Entry 8G7C (electron microscopy, 4.10 A resolution (low resolution: residue-level contacts below are approximate; hydrogen-bond / salt-bridge calls are withheld)); this record covers chains B and F of the 6 polymer chains in the assembly.

Chain B:
Protein: Spike glycoprotein
From: Severe acute respiratory syndrome coronavirus 2
Reference sequence: P0DTC2 (SPIKE_SARS2); residues 14-1211 here = UniProt positions 14-1211
Sequence (1234 residues; numbered 14 to 1247; the number before each row is that of its first residue):
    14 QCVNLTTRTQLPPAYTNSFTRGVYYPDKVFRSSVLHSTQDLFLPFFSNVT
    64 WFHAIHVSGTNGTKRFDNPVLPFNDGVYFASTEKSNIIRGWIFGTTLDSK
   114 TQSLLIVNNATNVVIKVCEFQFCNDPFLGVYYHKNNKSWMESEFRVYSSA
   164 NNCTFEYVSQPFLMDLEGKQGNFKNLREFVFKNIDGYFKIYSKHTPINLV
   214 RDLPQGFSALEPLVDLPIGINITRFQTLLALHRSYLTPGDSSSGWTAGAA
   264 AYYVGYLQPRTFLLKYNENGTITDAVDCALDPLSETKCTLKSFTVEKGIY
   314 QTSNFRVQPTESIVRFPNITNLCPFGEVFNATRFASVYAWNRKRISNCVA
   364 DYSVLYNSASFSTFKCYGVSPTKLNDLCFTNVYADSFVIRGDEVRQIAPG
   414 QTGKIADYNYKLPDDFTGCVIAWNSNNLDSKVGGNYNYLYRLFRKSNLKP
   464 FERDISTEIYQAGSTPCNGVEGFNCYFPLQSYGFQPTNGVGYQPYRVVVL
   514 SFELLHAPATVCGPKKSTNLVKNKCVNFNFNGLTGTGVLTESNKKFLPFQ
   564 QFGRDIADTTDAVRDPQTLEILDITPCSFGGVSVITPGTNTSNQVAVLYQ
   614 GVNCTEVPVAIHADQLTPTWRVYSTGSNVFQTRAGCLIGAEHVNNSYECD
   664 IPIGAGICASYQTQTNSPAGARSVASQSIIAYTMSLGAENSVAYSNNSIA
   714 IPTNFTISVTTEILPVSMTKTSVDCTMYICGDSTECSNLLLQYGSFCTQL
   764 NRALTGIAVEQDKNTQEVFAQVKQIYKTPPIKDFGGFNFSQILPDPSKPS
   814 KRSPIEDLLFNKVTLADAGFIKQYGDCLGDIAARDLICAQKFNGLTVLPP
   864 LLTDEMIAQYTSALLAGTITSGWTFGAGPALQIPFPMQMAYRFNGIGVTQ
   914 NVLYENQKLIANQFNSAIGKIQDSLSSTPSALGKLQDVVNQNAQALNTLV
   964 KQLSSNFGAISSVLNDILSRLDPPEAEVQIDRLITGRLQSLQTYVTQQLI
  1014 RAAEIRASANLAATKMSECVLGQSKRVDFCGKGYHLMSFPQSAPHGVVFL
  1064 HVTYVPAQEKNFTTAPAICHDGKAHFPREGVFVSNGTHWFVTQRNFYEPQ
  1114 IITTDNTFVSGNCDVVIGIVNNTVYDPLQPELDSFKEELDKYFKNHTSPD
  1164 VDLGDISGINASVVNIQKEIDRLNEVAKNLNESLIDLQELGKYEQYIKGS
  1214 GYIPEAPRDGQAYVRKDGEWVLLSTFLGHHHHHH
Unresolved in the structure: 181-183, 621-1247
Sequence notes: conflict Gly614 (Asp in P0DTC2), Ala682 (Arg in P0DTC2), Gly683 (Arg in P0DTC2), Pro817 (Phe in P0DTC2), Pro892 (Ala in P0DTC2), Pro899 (Ala in P0DTC2), Pro942 (Ala in P0DTC2), Pro986 (Lys in P0DTC2), Pro987 (Val in P0DTC2); expression tag (1212-1247)
UniProt features mapped onto this chain:
  - region: Asn280 to Cys301 (Putative superantigen), Arg403 to Asp405 (Integrin-binding motif), Asn448 to Phe456 (Immunodominant HLA epitope recognized by the CD8+), Pro681, Ala684 (Putative superantigen), Ser816 to Tyr837 (Fusion peptide 1), Lys835 to Phe855 (Fusion peptide 2), Asp1163 to Glu1202 (Heptad repeat 2)
  - site (Cleavage): Arg685, Ser686, Arg815, Ser816
  - glycosylation: Asn17 (N-linked (GlcNAc...) (complex) asparagine), Asn61 (N-linked (GlcNAc...) (hybrid) asparagine), Asn74 (N-linked (GlcNAc...) (complex) asparagine), Asn122 (N-linked (GlcNAc...) (hybrid) asparagine), Asn149 (N-linked (GlcNAc...) (complex) asparagine), Asn165 (N-linked (GlcNAc...) (complex) asparagine), Asn234 (N-linked (GlcNAc...) (high mannose) asparagine), Asn282 (N-linked (GlcNAc...) (complex) asparagine), Thr323 (O-linked (GalNAc) threonine), Ser325 (O-linked (HexNAc...) serine), Asn331 (N-linked (GlcNAc...) (complex) asparagine), Asn343 (N-linked (GlcNAc...) (complex) asparagine), Asn603 (N-linked (GlcNAc...) (hybrid) asparagine), Asn616 (N-linked (GlcNAc...) (complex) asparagine), Asn657 (N-linked (GlcNAc...) (complex) asparagine), Thr676 (O-linked (GlcNAc...) threonine), Thr678 (O-linked (GlcNAc...) threonine), Asn709 (N-linked (GlcNAc...) (high mannose) asparagine), Asn717 (N-linked (GlcNAc...) (hybrid) asparagine), Asn801 (N-linked (GlcNAc...) (hybrid) asparagine) and 6 more in UniProt
Disulfides: Cys15-Cys136, Cys131-Cys166, Cys291-Cys301, Cys379-Cys432, Cys391-Cys525, Cys480-Cys488, Cys538-Cys590
Covalent attachments: N-acetylglucosamine (NAG) linked to Asn61, Asn234, Asn282, Asn331, Asn616

Chain F:
Protein: Nanosota-4
From: Vicugna pacos
Sequence (148 residues; each row starts with the number of its first residue):
     1 QVQLQESGGGLVQPGGSLRLSCAASGFTLDYYAIGWFRQAPGKEREGVSC
    51 ISSSGGRTNYADSVKGRFTISRDNTKNTVYLQMNSLKPEDTAVYYCAAWE
   101 ASRWYCPLQFSADFSSWGQGTQVTVSSGGQHHHHHHGAYPYDVPDYAS
Unresolved in the structure: 128-148
Disulfides: Cys22-Cys96

Chain B / chain F interface:
Contacting residue pairs - 10 pairs, chain B then chain F:
  Ala372(B) with Ser115(F)
  Ser375(B) with Val2(F)
  Phe377(B) with Gln1(F)
  Asn437(B) with Asp113(F)
  Asn439(B) with Asp113(F)
  Val503(B) with Arg45(F); Tyr95(F); Trp117(F)
  Gln506(B) with Trp117(F)
  Tyr508(B) with Trp117(F)
Also at the interface, not in a pair above, chain B (14 interface residues in all): Tyr369, Lys378, Cys379, Pro384, Asn440, Thr500
Also at the interface, not in a pair above, chain F (9 interface residues in all): Tyr32, Glu44

Overview:
14 residues of chain B and 9 residues of chain F are in contact.
Here chain B is Spike glycoprotein (Severe acute respiratory syndrome coronavirus 2) and chain F is Nanosota-4
(Vicugna pacos). Entry 8G7C (local refinement of SARS-CoV-2 spike/Nb4 complex with 2 RBDs up and 3 Nb4 bound)
was determined by electron microscopy.
